4TVX - chains X and U of the 12 polymer chains in the assembly; structure by X-ray diffraction, 3.24 A resolution.

Chain X:
Molecule: Escherichia coli strain ECOR44 cluster 1 CRISPR region
Organism: Escherichia coli
Sequence (61 nucleotides; row label = number of the first residue in the row):
     1 AUAAACCGAC GGUAUUGUUC AGAUCCUGGC UUGCCAACAG GAGUUCCCCG CGCCAGCGGG
    61 X
Not modelled in the structure: 54
Differences from the reference sequence: conflict A42 (C454 in 50811866), C53 (U443 in 50811866)
Modified / non-standard residues: 23G (guanosine-5'-phosphate-2',3'-cyclic phosphate) at position 61

Chain U:
Protein: CRISPR system Cascade subunit CasA
Organism: Escherichia coli
UniProt: Q46901 (CSE1_ECOLI); residues 1-502 here = UniProt positions 1-502
Chain sequence (502 residues; numbered 1 to 502; the number before each row is that of its first residue):
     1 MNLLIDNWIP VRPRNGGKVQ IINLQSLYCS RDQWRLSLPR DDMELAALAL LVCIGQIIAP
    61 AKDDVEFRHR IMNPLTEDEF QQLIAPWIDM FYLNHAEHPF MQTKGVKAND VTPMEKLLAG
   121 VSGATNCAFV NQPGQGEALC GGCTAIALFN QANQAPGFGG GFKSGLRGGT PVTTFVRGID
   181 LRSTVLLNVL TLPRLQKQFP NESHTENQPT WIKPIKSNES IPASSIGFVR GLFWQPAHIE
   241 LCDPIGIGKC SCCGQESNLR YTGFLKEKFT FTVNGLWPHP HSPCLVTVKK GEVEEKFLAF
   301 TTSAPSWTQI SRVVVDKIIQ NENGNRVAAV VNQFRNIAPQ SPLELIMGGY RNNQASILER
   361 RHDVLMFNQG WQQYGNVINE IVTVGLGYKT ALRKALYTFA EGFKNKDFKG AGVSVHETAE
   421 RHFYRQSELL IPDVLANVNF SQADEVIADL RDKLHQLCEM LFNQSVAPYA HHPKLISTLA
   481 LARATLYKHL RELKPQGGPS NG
Not modelled in the structure: 1-2, 322, 497-502
Bound ions: Zn2+: Cys140, Cys143, Cys253
Curated features (UniProtKB/Swiss-Prot):
  - mutagenesis: Phe129 (F129A: 80% increase in phage sensitivity; 500-fold decrease in affinity for target dsDNA), Val130 (V130A: 20% increase in phage sensitivity; no change in binding of target dsDNA), Asn131 (N131A: 45% increase in phage sensitivity; 60-fold decrease in affinity for target dsDNA)

Chain X / chain U interface:
Contacting residue pairs (5):
  A4(X) - Gln132(U)  base contact
  A5(X) - Phe129(U)  base contact
  A5(X) - Val130(U)  hydrogen bond to the base
  C6(X) - Phe129(U)  base contact
  C7(X) - Phe129(U)  base contact
Also at the interface, not in a pair above, chain U (4 interface residues in all): Asn131

Summary:
The chain X/chain U interface involves 4 residues from each chain; the contacts include 1 hydrogen bond. Its
one hydrogen-bonded contact is A5(X)-Val130(U). Cys140(U), Cys143(U) and Cys253(U) form the Zn2+ site. UniProt
lists 3 mutagenesis sites on chain U.
Chain X is Escherichia coli strain ECOR44 cluster 1 CRISPR region and chain U is CRISPR system Cascade subunit
CasA, both from Escherichia coli; the structure, Crystal structure of the E. coli CRISPR RNA-guided
surveillance complex, Cascade, was determined by X-ray diffraction.
